Entry 6D05 (electron microscopy, 3.80 A resolution); this record covers chains A and B of the 6 polymer chains in the assembly.

Chain A (and B):
Protein: Transferrin receptor protein 1
From: Homo sapiens
Notes: chain B of this document is another copy of the same molecule, construct and numbering; everything in this record applies to it too
Reference sequence: P02786 (TFR1_HUMAN); residue numbers follow UniProt; this construct covers 121-760
Amino-acid sequence (659 residues; each row starts with the number of its first residue):
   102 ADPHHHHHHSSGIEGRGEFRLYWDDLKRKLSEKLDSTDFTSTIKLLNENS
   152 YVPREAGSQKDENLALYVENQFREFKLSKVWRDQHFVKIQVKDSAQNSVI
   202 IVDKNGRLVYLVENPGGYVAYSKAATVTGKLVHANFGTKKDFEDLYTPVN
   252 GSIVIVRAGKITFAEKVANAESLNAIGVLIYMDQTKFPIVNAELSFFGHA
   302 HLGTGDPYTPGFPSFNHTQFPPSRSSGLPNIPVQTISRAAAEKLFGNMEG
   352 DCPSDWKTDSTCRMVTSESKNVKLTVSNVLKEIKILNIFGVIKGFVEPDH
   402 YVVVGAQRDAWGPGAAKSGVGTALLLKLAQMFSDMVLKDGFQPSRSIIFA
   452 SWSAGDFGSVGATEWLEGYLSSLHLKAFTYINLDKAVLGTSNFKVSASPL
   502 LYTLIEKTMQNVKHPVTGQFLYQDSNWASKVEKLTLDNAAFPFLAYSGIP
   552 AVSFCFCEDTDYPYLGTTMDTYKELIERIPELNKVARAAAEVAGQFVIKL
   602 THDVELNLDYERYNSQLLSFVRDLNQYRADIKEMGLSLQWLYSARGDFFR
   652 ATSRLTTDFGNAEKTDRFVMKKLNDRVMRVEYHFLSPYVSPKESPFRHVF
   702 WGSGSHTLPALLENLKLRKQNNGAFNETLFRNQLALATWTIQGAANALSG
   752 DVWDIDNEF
Not modelled in the structure: 102-119
Disulfide bonds: C353-C363, C556-C558
Covalent attachments: N-acetylglucosamine (NAG) linked to N251, N317, N727
Differences from the reference sequence: expression tag (102-120); variant S142 (Gly in P02786)
Metal / ion sites: Ca2+: T310, F313, E465, E468
What the authors report for this chain:
  - mutagenesis - G217DEL: abolished binding to PvRBP2b
  - mutagenesis - G217DEL: unchanged binding to Tf
  - mutagenesis - G217DEL: abolished binding to Reticulocyte binding protein 2, putative
  - mutagenesis - G217DEL: unchanged binding to Serotransferrin

Interface between chain A and chain B:
Pairs across the interface (85; chain A residue first):
  K180(A) - W754(B)
  W182(A) - W754(B)  hydrophobic
  R183(A) - F760(B)
  G312(A) - Y689(B)
  P314(A) - W740(B)
  F316(A) - W740(B)  hydrophobic
  N317(A) - W641(B)  hydrogen bond (backbone-side chain)
  H318(A) - W641(B)
  H318(A) - T739(B)
  H318(A) - W740(B)
  H318(A) - Q743(B)
  H318(A) - N758(B)
  T319(A) - A736(B)
  T319(A) - W740(B)
  Q320(A) - S638(B)  hydrogen bond (side chain-backbone)
  Q320(A) - W641(B)
  P322(A) - R732(B)
  P322(A) - A736(B)  hydrophobic
  P323(A) - R732(B)
  V392(A) - W754(B)  hydrophobic
  K394(A) - W754(B)
  E398(A) - K673(B)  salt bridge
  P399(A) - W754(B)
  D400(A) - K673(B)  salt bridge
  D400(A) - D752(B)
  H401(A) - K673(B)
  Y402(A) - V753(B)
  S447(A) - W754(B)
  I449(A) - W754(B)  hydrophobic
  G469(A) - W740(B)
  Y470(A) - N758(B)
  S472(A) - H684(B)
  S472(A) - G744(B)  hydrogen bond (side chain-backbone)
  S472(A) - A748(B)
  S473(A) - D752(B)
  S473(A) - V753(B)
  H475(A) - H475(B)
  H475(A) - R680(B)  hydrogen bond (backbone-side chain)
  L637(A) - Q320(B)
  S638(A) - Q320(B)  hydrogen bond (backbone-side chain)
  W641(A) - N317(B)
  W641(A) - H318(B)
  W641(A) - Q320(B)
  R668(A) - F669(B)
  F669(A) - R668(B)
  F669(A) - F669(B)  hydrophobic
  K672(A) - K673(B)
  K673(A) - E398(B)  salt bridge
  K673(A) - D400(B)  salt bridge
  K673(A) - H401(B)
  K673(A) - K672(B)
  R680(A) - H475(B)
  R680(A) - K477(B)
  Y683(A) - Y683(B)
  H684(A) - S472(B)
  P688(A) - P692(B)
  Y689(A) - G312(B)
  Y689(A) - S691(B)
  Y689(A) - K693(B)
  V690(A) - P692(B)
  S691(A) - Y689(B)  hydrogen bond (side chain-backbone)
  S691(A) - S691(B)
  P692(A) - P688(B)
  K693(A) - Y689(B)
  E694(A) - E694(B)
  R732(A) - P322(B)
  R732(A) - P323(B)
  N733(A) - P322(B)
  A736(A) - T319(B)
  L737(A) - F313(B)  hydrophobic
  T739(A) - H318(B)
  W740(A) - P314(B)
  W740(A) - H318(B)
  W740(A) - G469(B)  hydrogen bond (side chain-backbone)
  G744(A) - S472(B)  hydrogen bond (backbone-side chain)
  A748(A) - S472(B)
  D752(A) - D400(B)
  V753(A) - Y402(B)
  V753(A) - S473(B)
  W754(A) - K180(B)
  W754(A) - V392(B)  hydrophobic
  W754(A) - K394(B)
  W754(A) - P399(B)
  W754(A) - S447(B)
  F760(A) - R183(B)
Interface residues without a listed pair, chain A (65 interface residues in all): F313, S324, W466, E468, L476, K477, T729, Q743, I756, N758
Interface residues without a listed pair, chain B (62 interface residues in all): W182, F316, I449, E468, Y470, L476, L637, V690, N733, L737, I756

Overview:
65 residues of chain A face 62 of chain B across their interface, with 8 hydrogen bonds and 4 salt bridges.
Polar contacts include E398(A)-K673(B), D400(A)-K673(B) and N317(A)-W641(B). The paper reports that G217DEL of
chain A abolishes binding to PvRBP2b; G217DEL of chain A abolishes binding to Reticulocyte binding protein 2,
putative.
Chain A and chain B are both Transferrin receptor protein 1 (Homo sapiens); the structure, Cryo-EM structure
of a Plasmodium vivax invasion complex essential for entry into human reticulocytes; two molecules ..., was
determined by electron microscopy (same publication as 6BPA, 6BPB, 6BPC, 6BPD, 6D03 and 6D04).
